5N6I - chains A and J of the 14 polymer chains in the assembly; structure by X-ray diffraction, 3.60 A resolution.

[Chain A]
Protein: Cyclic GMP-AMP synthase
Source organism: Mus musculus
Notes: EC 2.7.7.86
UniProt: Q8C6L5 (CGAS_MOUSE); residues 139-507 here = UniProt positions 139-507
Chain sequence (370 residues; row label = number of the first residue in the row):
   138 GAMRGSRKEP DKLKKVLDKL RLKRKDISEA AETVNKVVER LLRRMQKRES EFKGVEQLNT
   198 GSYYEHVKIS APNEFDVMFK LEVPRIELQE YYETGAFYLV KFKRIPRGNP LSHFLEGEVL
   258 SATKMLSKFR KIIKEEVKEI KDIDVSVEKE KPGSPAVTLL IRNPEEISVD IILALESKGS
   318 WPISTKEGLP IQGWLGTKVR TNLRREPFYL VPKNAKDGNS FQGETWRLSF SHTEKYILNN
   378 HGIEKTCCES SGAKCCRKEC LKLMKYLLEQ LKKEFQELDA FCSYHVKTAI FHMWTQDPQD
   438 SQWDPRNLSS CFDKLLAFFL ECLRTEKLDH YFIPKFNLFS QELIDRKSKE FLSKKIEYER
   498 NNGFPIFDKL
Not modelled in the structure: 138-148, 506-507
Sequence notes: expression tag (138); conflict Met-140 (Pro in Q8C6L5)
Metal / ion sites: Zn2+: His-378, Cys-384, Cys-385, Cys-392
Swiss-Prot annotation at these positions:
  - region: Lys-372 to Lys-395 (DNA-binding)
  - motif: Leu-154 to Leu-159 (Nuclear export signal), Asp-281 to Ser-291 (Nuclear localization signal)
  - binding site (GTP): Thr-197, Asp-307, Arg-364 to Glu-371
  - binding site (ATP): Ser-199, Glu-371, Lys-402, Ser-420 to Lys-424
  - binding site (Mg(2+)): Glu-211, Asp-213, Asp-307
  - binding site (2',3'-cGAMP): Asp-213, Gly-290, Asp-307, Lys-350, Arg-364 to Ser-366
  - binding site (Zn(2+)): His-378, Cys-384, Cys-385, Cys-392
  - site: Arg-241 (Arginine-anchor), Asp-307, Ile-308 (Cleavage)
  - modified residue: Lys-156 (N6-lactoyllysine), Glu-176 (PolyADP-ribosyl glutamic acid), Ser-199 (Phosphoserine), Tyr-201 (Phosphotyrosine), Glu-272 (5-glutamyl polyglutamate), Ser-291 (Phosphoserine), Glu-302 (5-glutamyl glutamate), Lys-372 (N6-acetyllysine), Lys-382 (N6-acetyllysine), Lys-402 (N6-acetyllysine), Ser-420 (Phosphoserine), Lys-491 (N6-methyllysine)
  - lipidation (S-palmitoyl cysteine): Cys-392, Cys-393, Cys-459
  - cross-link (Glycyl lysine isopeptide (Lys-Gly)): Lys-217 (interchain with G-Cter in SUMO), Lys-271 (interchain with G-Cter in ubiquitin), Lys-335 (interchain with G-Cter in SUMO), Lys-372 (interchain with G-Cter in SUMO), Lys-382 (interchain with G-Cter in SUMO), Lys-399 (interchain with G-Cter in ubiquitin), Lys-402 (interchain with G-Cter in ubiquitin), Lys-409 (interchain with G-Cter in ubiquitin), Lys-410 (interchain with G-Cter in ubiquitin), Lys-464 (interchain with G-Cter in SUMO)
  - mutagenesis: Lys-156 (K156Q: Mimics lactylation; knockin mice show higher mortality following HSV-1 infection), Asn-172 (N172K: Induces alteration of the DNA-binding surface and leads to decreased synthesis of cyclic GMP-AMP (cGAMP); when associated with L-180), Glu-176 (E176A: Abolished poly-ADP-ribosylation by PARP1, stimulating interferon production in knockin mice), Arg-180 (R180L: Induces alteration of the DNA-binding surface and leads to decreased synthesis of cyclic GMP-AMP (cGAMP); when associated with K-182), Gly-198 (G198A: Abolishes stimulation of interferon production; when associated with A-199), Ser-199 (S199A: Abolishes stimulation of interferon production; when associated with A-199), Tyr-201 (Y201E: Phosphomimetic mutant; reduced translocation to the nucleus following treatment with etoposide), Glu-211 to Asp-213 (Abolished nucleotidyltransferase activity. Does not affect nuclear localization and tethering to chromatin), Glu-211 (E211A: Abolishes ability to promote type-I interferon production), Asp-213 (D213A: Abolishes ability to promote type-I interferon production), Lys-217 (K217R: Reduced sumoylation), Arg-222 (R222E: Impaired tethering to chromatin, leading to constitutive activation in the absence of DNA), 31 further mutagenesis entries in UniProt

[Chain J]
Molecule: 39-nt DNA strand
Sequence (39 nucleotides; row label = number of the first residue in the row):
     1 AGATCATGTA CAGATCAGTC ATAGATCACT AGTAGATCT
Not modelled in the structure: 1-2, 39

[Interface between chain A and chain J]
Pairs across the interface (10):
  Pro-243(A) with DC20(J), sugar contact; DA21(J), phosphate contact
  Arg-244(A) with DC20(J), phosphate contact; DA21(J), phosphate contact
  Thr-334(A) with DA31(J), phosphate contact; DG32(J), phosphate contact
  Lys-335(A) with DA31(J), phosphate contact; DG32(J), salt bridge to the phosphate
  Thr-338(A) with DT30(J), hydrogen bond to the phosphate; DA31(J), hydrogen bond to the phosphate
Also at the interface, not in a pair above, chain A (7 interface residues in all): Arg-222, Lys-323

[In short]
7 residues of chain A face 5 of chain J across their interface; the contacts include 2 hydrogen bonds and 1
salt bridge. Among the polar pairs are Thr-338(A)/DT30(J), Thr-338(A)/DA31(J) and Lys-335(A)/DG32(J).
Here chain A is Cyclic GMP-AMP synthase (Mus musculus) and chain J is a 39-nt DNA strand. Entry 5N6I (Crystal
structure of mouse cGAS in complex with 39 bp DNA) was determined by X-ray diffraction.
